Entry 8RH5 (electron microscopy, 2.54 A resolution); this record covers chains A and B of the 33 polymer chains in the assembly.

== Chain A (and B) ==
Protein: Oxiplasma meridianum archaellum
Organism: Oxyplasma meridianum
Notes: chain B of this document is another copy of the same molecule, construct and numbering; everything in this record applies to it too
Sequence (230 residues; numbered 25 to 254; the number before each row is that of its first residue):
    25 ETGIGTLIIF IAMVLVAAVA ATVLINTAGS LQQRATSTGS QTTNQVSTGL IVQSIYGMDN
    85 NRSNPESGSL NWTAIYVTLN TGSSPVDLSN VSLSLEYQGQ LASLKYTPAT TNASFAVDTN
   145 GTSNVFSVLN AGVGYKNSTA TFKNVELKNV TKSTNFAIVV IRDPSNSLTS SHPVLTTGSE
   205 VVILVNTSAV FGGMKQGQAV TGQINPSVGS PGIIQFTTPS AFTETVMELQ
Glycans and other covalent adducts: beta-D-galactopyranose (GAL) linked to Asn85, Asn144, Asn161; glycan linked to Asn95, Asn114, Asn136, Asn173, Asn210

== Chain A / chain B interface ==
Residue-residue contacts (9):
  Glu25(A) with Glu25(B)
  Thr26(A) with Glu25(B); Thr26(B)
  Gly29(A) with Glu25(B)
  Thr30(A) with Glu25(B); Thr26(B), hydrogen bond
  Ile33(A) with Thr26(B); Gly27(B)
  Met37(A) with Thr30(B)

== In short ==
6 residues of chain A and 4 residues of chain B are in contact; the contacts include 1 hydrogen bond. The
hydrogen-bonded pair is Thr30(A)-Thr26(B). Beta-D-galactopyranose is covalently linked to Asn85(A), Asn144(A)
and Asn161(A).
Both chains are Oxiplasma meridianum archaellum (Oxyplasma meridianum). Entry 8RH5 (Oxiplasma meridianum
archaellum) was determined by electron microscopy together with 8REY from the same study.
